PDB entry 8OLC | electron microscopy, 3.48 A resolution | chains I and B of the 28 polymer chains in the assembly

[Chain I]
Molecule: Intermediate capsid protein VP6
UniProtKB: A2T3S6 (A2T3S6_9VIRU); residue numbers follow UniProt; this construct covers 1-397
Sequence (397 residues; each row starts with the number of its first residue):
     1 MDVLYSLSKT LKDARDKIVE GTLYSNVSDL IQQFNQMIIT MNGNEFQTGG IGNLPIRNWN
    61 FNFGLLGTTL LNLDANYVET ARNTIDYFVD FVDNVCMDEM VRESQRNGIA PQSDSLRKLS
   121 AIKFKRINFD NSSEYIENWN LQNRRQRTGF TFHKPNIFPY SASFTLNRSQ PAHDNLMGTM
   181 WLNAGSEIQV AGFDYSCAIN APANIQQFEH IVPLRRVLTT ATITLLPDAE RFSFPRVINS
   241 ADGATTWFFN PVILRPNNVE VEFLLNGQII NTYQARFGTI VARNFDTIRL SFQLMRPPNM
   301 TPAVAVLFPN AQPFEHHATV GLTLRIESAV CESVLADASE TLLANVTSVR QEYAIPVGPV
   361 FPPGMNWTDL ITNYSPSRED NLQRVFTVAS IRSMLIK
Metal / ion sites: Zn2+: His153 (shared with 1 residue of chain J; 1 residue of chain K)

[Chain B]
Molecule: Inner capsid protein VP2
UniProtKB: A2T3R1 (A2T3R1_9VIRU); numbering as in UniProt (aligned over 1-882)
Sequence (882 residues; each row starts with the number of its first residue):
     1 MAYRKRGARR ETNLKQDERM QEKEDSKNIN NDSPKSQLSE KVLSKKEEII TDNQEEVKIS
    61 DEVKKSNKEE SKQLLEVLKT KEEHQKEVQY EILQKTIPTF EPKESILKKL EDIKPEQAKK
   121 QTKLFRIFEP KQLPIYRANG ERELRNRWYW KLKRDTLPDG DYDVREYFLN LYDQVLMEMP
   181 DYLLLKDMAV ENKNSRDAGK VVDSETAAIC DAIFQDEETE GAVRRFIAEM RQRVQADRNV
   241 VNYPSILHPI DHAFNEYFLQ HQLVEPLNND IIFNYIPERI RNDVNYILNM DRNLPSTARY
   301 IRPNLLQDRL NLHDNFESLW DTITTSNYIL ARSVVPDLKE LVSTEAQIQK MSQDLQLEAL
   361 TIQSETQFLT GINSQAANDC FKTLIAAMLS QRTMSLDFVT TNYMSLISGM WLLTVIPNDM
   421 FIRESLVACQ LAIINTIVYP AFGMQRMHYR NGDPQTPFQI AEQQIQNFQV ANWLHFVNYN
   481 QFRQVVIDGV LNQVLNDNIR NGHVVNQLME ALMQLSRQQF PTMPVDYKRS IQRGILLLSN
   541 RLGQLVDLTR LLSYNYETLM ACITMNMQHV QTLTTEKLQL TSVTSLCMLI GNATVIPSPQ
   601 TLFHYYNVNV NFHSNYNERI NDAVAIITAA NRLNLYQKKM KSIVEDFLKR LQIFDVARVP
   661 DDQMYRLRDR LRLLPVEIRR LDIFNLIAMN MEQIERASDK IAQGVIIAYR DMQLERDEMY
   721 GYVNIARNLD GFQQINLEEL MRSGDYAQIT NMLLNNQPVA LVGALPFITD SSVISLIAKL
   781 DATVFAQIVK LRKVDTLKPI LYKINSDSND FYLVANYDWI PTSTTKVYKQ VPQQFDFRAS
   841 MHMLTSNLTF TVYSDLLAFV SADTVEPINA VAFDNMRIMN EL
Disordered / not traced: 1-83

[Interface between chain I and chain B]
Contacting residue pairs (20):
  Gln32(I) with Asp497(B)
  Ile39(I) with His475(B); Tyr479(B), hydrophobic
  Leu65(I) with Gln481(B); Arg483(B)
  Leu66(I) with Arg483(B)
  Gly67(I) with Val485(B)
  Thr68(I) with Leu495(B), hydrogen bond (side chain-backbone); Arg500(B), hydrogen bond (backbone-side chain)
  Thr69(I) with Val485(B); Ile487(B); Asn492(B); Val494(B)
  Leu70(I) with Val485(B), hydrophobic; Val486(B)
  Leu71(I) with Asn282(B)
  Ile122(I) with Gln466(B)
  Arg126(I) with Ala471(B), hydrogen bond (side chain-backbone); Asn472(B), hydrogen bond; His475(B)
Interface residues without a listed pair, chain I (15 interface residues in all): Ser28, Thr40, Asn76, Tyr77
Interface residues without a listed pair, chain B (20 interface residues in all): Glu278, Arg279, Asn496, Asn498

[Overview]
15 residues of chain I face 20 of chain B across their interface; the contacts include 4 hydrogen bonds. Polar
pairs include Thr68(I)-Leu495(B), Thr68(I)-Arg500(B) and Arg126(I)-Ala471(B).
Chain I is Intermediate capsid protein VP6 and chain B is Inner capsid protein VP2; the structure, SA11
Rotavirus Trypsinized Triple Layered Particle, was determined by electron microscopy, deposited together with
8OLB, 8OLE and 8QTZ.
